Entry 1PVQ (X-ray diffraction, 2.75 A resolution); this record covers chains D and A of the 4 polymer chains in the assembly.

# Chain D
Molecule: 34-nt DNA strand
Sequence (34 nucleotides; numbered 1 to 34; the number before each row is that of its first residue):
     1 ATAACTCTAT ATAGCATACA TTATATAGAG TTAT
Construct notes: engineered mutation DC7 (Dt20 in M10494), DT8 (Dc21 in M10494), DA9 (Dg22 in M10494), DT26 (Dc39 in M10494), DA27 (Dg40 in M10494), DG28 (Da41 in M10494)

# Chain A
Molecule: Recombinase cre
From: Escherichia phage P1
UniProt: P06956 (RECR_BPP1); residue numbers follow UniProt; this construct covers 2-343
Chain sequence (349 residues; each row starts with the number of its first residue; numbers below 1 keep their minus sign (Met-5 is residue -5)):
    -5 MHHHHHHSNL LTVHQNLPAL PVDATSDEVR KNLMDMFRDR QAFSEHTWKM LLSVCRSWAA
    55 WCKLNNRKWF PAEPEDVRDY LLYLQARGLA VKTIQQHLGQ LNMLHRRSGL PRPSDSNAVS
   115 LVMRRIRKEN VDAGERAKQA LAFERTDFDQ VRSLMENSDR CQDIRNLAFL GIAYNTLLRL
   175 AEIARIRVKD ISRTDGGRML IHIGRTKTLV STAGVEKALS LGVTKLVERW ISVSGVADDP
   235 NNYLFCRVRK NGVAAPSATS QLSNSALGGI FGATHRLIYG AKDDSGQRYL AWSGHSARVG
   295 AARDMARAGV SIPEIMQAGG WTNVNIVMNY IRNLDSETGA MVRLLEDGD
Unresolved in the structure: -5 to 18, 342-343
Construct notes: initiating methionine (-5); expression tag (-4 to 1); engineered mutation Leu174 (Ile in P06956), Asn258 (Thr in P06956), Ser259 (Arg in P06956), Gly262 (Glu in P06956), Gly266 (Glu in P06956)
Swiss-Prot annotation at these positions:
  - active site: Arg173, His289, Arg292, Trp315, Tyr324 (O-(3'-phospho-DNA)-tyrosine intermediate)
Reported in the primary citation:
  - binding site for the 34-nt DNA strand: Ser259
  - binding site for the 34-nt DNA strand (chain D): Asn258, Ser259

# Chain D / chain A interface
Contacting residue pairs (44; chain D residue first):
  DT2(D) - Lys244(A)  hydrogen bond to the base
  DA3(D) - Lys244(A)  sugar contact
  DA4(D) - Gln156(A)  sugar contact
  DA4(D) - Val242(A)  sugar contact
  DA4(D) - Arg243(A)  sugar contact
  DA4(D) - Lys244(A)  sugar contact
  DC5(D) - Gln156(A)  phosphate contact
  DC5(D) - Arg159(A)  salt bridge to the phosphate
  DC5(D) - Arg241(A)  phosphate contact
  DC5(D) - Val242(A)  hydrogen bond to the phosphate
  DC5(D) - Leu256(A)  phosphate contact
  DT6(D) - Gln255(A)  phosphate contact
  DT6(D) - Leu256(A)  phosphate contact
  DT6(D) - Ser257(A)  hydrogen bond to the phosphate
  DT6(D) - Ser259(A)  base contact
  DT6(D) - Ala260(A)  phosphate contact
  DC7(D) - Ser259(A)  hydrogen bond to the base
  DA9(D) - Arg50(A)  sugar contact
  DT10(D) - Met44(A)  base contact
  DT10(D) - Ser47(A)  hydrogen bond to the phosphate
  DT10(D) - Arg50(A)  salt bridge to the phosphate
  DA11(D) - Met44(A)  base contact
  DA11(D) - Arg81(A)  salt bridge to the phosphate
  DA11(D) - Leu83(A)  phosphate contact
  DA11(D) - Thr87(A)  sugar contact
  DA11(D) - Arg282(A)  hydrogen bond to the base
  DT12(D) - Met44(A)  base contact
  DT12(D) - Leu83(A)  phosphate contact
  DT12(D) - Ala84(A)  hydrogen bond to the phosphate
  DT12(D) - Thr87(A)  hydrogen bond to the phosphate
  DT12(D) - Gln90(A)  base contact
  DT12(D) - Arg282(A)  sugar contact
  DA13(D) - Lys86(A)  phosphate contact
  DA13(D) - Gln90(A)  base contact
  DA13(D) - Ala131(A)  phosphate contact
  DA13(D) - Lys132(A)  hydrogen bond to the phosphate
  DA13(D) - Tyr283(A)  sugar contact
  DG14(D) - Tyr324(A)  hydrogen bond to the phosphate
  DC15(D) - Arg173(A)  salt bridge to the phosphate
  DC15(D) - Arg292(A)  salt bridge to the phosphate
  DC15(D) - Trp315(A)  hydrogen bond to the phosphate
  DC15(D) - Ile320(A)  phosphate contact
  DT17(D) - Lys201(A)  phosphate contact
  DT17(D) - Thr202(A)  phosphate contact
Other interface residues (no listed pair), chain D (16 interface residues in all): DA1, DA16
Other interface residues (no listed pair), chain A (36 interface residues in all): His91, Arg130, Cys240, His289, Thr316

# Summary
16 residues of chain D and 36 residues of chain A are in contact; the contacts include 11 hydrogen bonds and 5
salt bridges. Polar pairs include DT2(D)-Lys244(A), DC7(D)-Ser259(A) and DA11(D)-Arg282(A). The paper reports
a binding site for the 34-nt DNA strand (chain D) at Asn258(A) and Ser259(A); a binding site for the 34-nt DNA
strand at Ser259(A).
Chain D is a 34-nt DNA strand and chain A is Recombinase cre (Escherichia phage P1); the structure, Basis for
a switch in substrate specificity: crystal structure of selected variant of cre site-specific recombinase ...,
was determined by X-ray diffraction, deposited together with 1PVP and 1PVR.
